4R37 - chain A; structure by X-ray diffraction, 1.90 A resolution.

[Chain A]
Molecule: Putative acyl-[acyl-carrier-protein]--UDP-N-acetylglucosamine O-acyltransferase
Organism: Bacteroides fragilis
Notes: EC 2.3.1.129
Reference sequence: Q5LH16 (Q5LH16_BACFN); residue numbers follow UniProt; this construct covers 1-255
Chain sequence (275 residues; row label = number of the first residue in the row; numbers below 1 keep their minus sign (Met-19 is residue -19)):
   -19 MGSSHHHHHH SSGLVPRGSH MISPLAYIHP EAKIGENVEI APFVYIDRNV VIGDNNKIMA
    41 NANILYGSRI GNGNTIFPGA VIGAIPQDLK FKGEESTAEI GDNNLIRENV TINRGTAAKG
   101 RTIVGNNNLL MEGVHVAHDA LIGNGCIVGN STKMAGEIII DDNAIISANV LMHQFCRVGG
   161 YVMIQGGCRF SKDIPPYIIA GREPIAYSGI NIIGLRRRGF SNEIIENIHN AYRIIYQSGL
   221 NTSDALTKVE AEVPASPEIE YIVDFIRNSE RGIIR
Unresolved in the structure: -19 to 0
Sequence notes: expression tag (-19 to 0)
Ion coordination: Ca2+ near Asn89 (its only coordinating residue here)
Small-molecule neighbours:
  - 2-(2-methoxyethoxy)ethanol (PG0): Leu69, Asn83, Leu85, Asn107, Asn108, Leu109, Gly125, Cys126, Ile127
  - uridine-diphosphate-N-acetylglucosamine (UD1): Gln67, Asp68, Leu69, Lys70, Leu109, Met111, His118, Ile127, Gly136, Ile145, His153, Gln154, Phe155, Met163, Asn191, Ile193, Gly194, Arg197
Reported in the primary citation:
  - binding site for uridine-diphosphate-N-acetylglucosamine: Leu69, Lys70, His118, Gln154, Met163, Asn191, Ile193
  - catalytic residues: His118 (proposed by the authors, not directly observed)
  - binding site for acetate ion: His115, Asn130
  - Ca2+ coordination: Asn89

[Summary]
Bound to chain A: uridine-diphosphate-N-acetylglucosamine and 2-(2-methoxyethoxy)ethanol. From the paper: the
catalytic residue His118; a binding site for uridine-diphosphate-N-acetylglucosamine at Leu69, Lys70 and
His118 among others.
Chain A is Putative acyl-[acyl-carrier-protein]--UDP-N-acetylglucosamine O-acyltransferase (Bacteroides
fragilis); the structure, Crystal structure analysis of LpxA, a UDP-N-acetylglucosamine acyltransferase from
Bacteroides fragilis 9343 with UDP-GlcNAc, was determined by X-ray diffraction (same publication as 4R36).
